Entry 7NN2 (X-ray diffraction, 1.80 A resolution); this record covers chains A and P.

# Chain A
Molecule: 14-3-3 protein sigma
Source organism: Homo sapiens
UniProt: P31947 (1433S_HUMAN); residues 1-248 here = UniProt positions 1-248
Amino-acid sequence (253 residues; each row starts with the number of its first residue; numbers below 1 keep their minus sign (Gly-4 is residue -4)):
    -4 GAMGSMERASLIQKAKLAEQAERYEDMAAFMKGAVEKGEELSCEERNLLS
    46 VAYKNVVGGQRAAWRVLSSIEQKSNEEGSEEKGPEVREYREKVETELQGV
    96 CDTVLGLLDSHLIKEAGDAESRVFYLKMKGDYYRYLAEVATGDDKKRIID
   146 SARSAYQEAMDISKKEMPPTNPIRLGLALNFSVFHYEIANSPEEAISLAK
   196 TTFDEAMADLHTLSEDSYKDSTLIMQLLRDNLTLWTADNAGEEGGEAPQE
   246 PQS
Not modelled in the structure: 72-77, 138, 232-248
Construct notes: expression tag (-4 to 0)
Modified residues: Cys38 (S-hydroxycysteine; CSO)
Curated features (UniProtKB/Swiss-Prot):
  - site (Interaction with phosphoserine on interacting protein): Arg56, Arg129
  - modified residue (Phosphoserine): Ser5, Ser74, Ser248
Ion coordination: Ca2+: Glu35, Glu110, Glu188
Residues lining bound ligands: K8W (7-(6-azanyl-5-methyl-pyridin-2-yl)-1-benzothiophene-2-carboximidamide): Glu14, Cys38, Glu39, Asn42, Leu43, Val46
What the authors report for this chain:
  - binding site for K8W: Glu14, Glu39

# Chain P
Molecule: Amot-p130 phosphopeptide (pS175)
UniProt: Q4VCS5 (AMOT_HUMAN); numbering as in UniProt (aligned over 169-181)
Amino-acid sequence (13 residues; row label = number of the first residue in the row):
   169 GHVRSLSERLMQM
Not modelled in the structure: 169-171, 179-181
Modified residues: Ser175 (phosphoserine; SEP)

# How chain A and chain P interact
Pairs across the interface (26; chain A residue first):
  Val46(A) with Leu178(P), hydrophobic
  Lys49(A) with Ser175(P); Leu178(P)
  Asn50(A) with Leu178(P)
  Arg56(A) with Ser175(P)
  Arg60(A) with Arg172(P)
  Lys122(A) with Glu176(P), salt bridge
  Arg129(A) with Ser175(P)
  Tyr130(A) with Ser175(P)
  Gly171(A) with Glu176(P)
  Leu174(A) with Leu174(P); Ser175(P); Glu176(P)
  Asn175(A) with Ser175(P); Glu176(P), hydrogen bond (side chain-backbone)
  Val178(A) with Ser173(P); Leu174(P)
  Tyr181(A) with Ser173(P)
  Glu182(A) with Arg172(P); Ser173(P), hydrogen bond
  Leu222(A) with Ser175(P); Arg177(P)
  Asp225(A) with Leu174(P)
  Asn226(A) with Ser173(P); Leu174(P), hydrogen bond (side chain-backbone)
  Trp230(A) with Ser173(P), hydrogen bond

# In short
The interface between chain A and chain P involves 18 residues on one side and 7 on the other; the contacts
include 4 hydrogen bonds and 1 salt bridge. Among the polar pairs are Lys122(A)-Glu176(P), Asn175(A)-Glu176(P)
and Glu182(A)-Ser173(P). Bound to chain A: compound K8W. The paper reports a binding site for K8W at Glu14(A)
and Glu39(A).
Here chain A is 14-3-3 protein sigma (Homo sapiens) and chain P is Amot-p130 phosphopeptide (pS175). Entry
7NN2 (Crystal structure of 14-3-3 sigma in complex with 13mer Amot-p130 peptide and fragment 41) was
determined by X-ray diffraction together with 7NMA, 7NMW, 7NMX, 7NND, 7NNE, 7NP2, 7NPB and 7NPG from the same
study.
